PDB entry 5X8F | X-ray diffraction, 1.76 A resolution | chains A and C

Chain A (and C):
Protein: 2-succinylbenzoate--CoA ligase
From: Bacillus subtilis subsp. subtilis str. 168
Notes: EC 6.2.1.26; chain C of this document is another copy of the same molecule, construct and numbering; everything in this record applies to it too
UniProtKB: P23971 (MENE_BACSU); numbering as in UniProt (aligned over 2-486)
Sequence (485 residues; row label = number of the first residue in the row):
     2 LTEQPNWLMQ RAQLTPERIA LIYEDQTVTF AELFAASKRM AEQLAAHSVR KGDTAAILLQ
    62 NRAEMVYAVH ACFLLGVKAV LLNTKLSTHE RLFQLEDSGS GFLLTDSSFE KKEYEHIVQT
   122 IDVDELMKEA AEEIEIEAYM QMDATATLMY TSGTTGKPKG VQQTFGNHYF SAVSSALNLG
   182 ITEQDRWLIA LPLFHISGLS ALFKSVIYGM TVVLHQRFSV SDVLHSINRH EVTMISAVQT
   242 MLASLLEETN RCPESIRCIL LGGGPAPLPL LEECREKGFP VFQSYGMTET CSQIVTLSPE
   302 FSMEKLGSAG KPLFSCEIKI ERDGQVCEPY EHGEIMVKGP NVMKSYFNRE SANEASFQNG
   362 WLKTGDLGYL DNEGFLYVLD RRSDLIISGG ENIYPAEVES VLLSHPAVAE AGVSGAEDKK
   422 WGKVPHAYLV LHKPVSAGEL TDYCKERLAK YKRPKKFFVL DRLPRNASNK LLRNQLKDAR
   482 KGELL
Unresolved in the structure: 486 (chain C: fully traced)
Differences from the reference sequence: engineered mutation Arg454 (Ile in P23971), Lys456 (Ala in P23971)
Ion coordination: Mg2+ site 1: Glu25 (shared with 1 residue of chain D); Mg2+ site 2: Thr28, Glu33; Na+ site 1 near Ser109 (its only coordinating residue here); Mg2+ site 3 near Asp144 (its only coordinating residue here); Mg2+ site 4: Ser153, Tyr395; Mg2+ site 5: Phe219 (together with o-succinylbenzoyl-N-coenzyme A); Ca2+ near Cys292 (its only coordinating residue here); Mg2+ site 6: Gly340, Val343; Mg2+ site 7: Glu351 (shared with 1 residue of chain B); Na+ site 2: Glu351 (shared with 1 residue of chain B); Na+ site 3: Glu355, Phe358; Mg2+ site 8: Leu404, His406, Val409; 1 more Na+ sites not listed
Small-molecule neighbours:
  - adenosine monophosphate (AMP): Thr152, Ser153, Gly264, Gly265, Pro266, Gln284, Ser285, Tyr286, Gly287, Met288, Thr289, Glu290, Ala310, Thr365, Asp367, Val379, Arg383, Leu386, Ile388, Asn393, Tyr395
  - o-succinylbenzoyl-N-coenzyme A (S0N): Lys86, Ala191, Leu192, Pro193, His196, Ile197, Ser198, Ser201, Arg218, Phe219, Ser237, Ala238, Val239, Thr241, Met242, Leu261, Leu262, Gly263, Gly264, Ser285, Gly287, Met288, Thr289, Ser293, Gln294, Ser389, Gly390, Gly391, Glu392, Lys421, Trp422, Lys451, Tyr452
What the authors report for this chain:
  - conformationally variable residues (domain motion, side-chain flip): His196, Ala238 to Thr241, Ser384
  - binding site for o-succinylbenzoyl-N-coenzyme A: Lys86, Leu192 to Leu194, Ser198, Ser220, Val221, Ser222, Ser237 to Leu243, Ser293, Ser389, Gly390, Gly391, Glu392, Trp422, Tyr452
  - binding site for adenosine monophosphate: Ser285, Tyr286, Asp367
  - contacts within the chain: His196-Glu392 (hydrogen bond)
  - Mg2+ coordination: Phe219
  - mutagenesis - S384P, W422A, Y452A: abolished catalytic activity
  - mutagenesis - S198A (14-fold), S389A (14-fold): decreased catalytic activity
  - mutagenesis - E392A: decreased catalytic activity on CoA-SH
  - mutagenesis - E392A: decreased catalytic activity on OSB and ATP
  - mutagenesis - S384P: decreased catalytic activity on adenylation
  - mutagenesis - W422A, Y452A: unchanged catalytic activity (adenylation reaction)

Chain A / chain C interface:
Contacting residue pairs (51; chain A residue first):
  Glu4(A) with Lys339(C), salt bridge
  Pro6(A) with Ser316(C); Glu318(C)
  Trp8(A) with Phe315(C)
  Gln11(A) with Leu314(C), hydrogen bond (side chain-backbone); Phe315(C); Ser316(C), hydrogen bond (side chain-backbone); Cys317(C), hydrogen bond (side chain-backbone)
  Arg12(A) with Phe315(C)
  Gln14(A) with Lys312(C), hydrogen bond (backbone-side chain)
  Leu15(A) with Lys312(C); Pro313(C); Phe315(C), hydrophobic
  Tyr140(A) with Glu318(C), hydrogen bond; Lys339(C)
  Tyr170(A) with Phe171(C); Val174(C)
  Phe171(A) with Tyr170(C); Phe171(C), hydrophobic
  Val174(A) with Tyr170(C); Val174(C), hydrophobic
  Ala177(A) with Ile182(C)
  Leu178(A) with Ile182(C), hydrophobic; Ile208(C), hydrophobic; Tyr209(C), hydrophobic
  Gly181(A) with Ile182(C)
  Ile182(A) with Ala177(C); Leu178(C), hydrophobic; Gly181(C); Ile182(C), hydrogen bond (backbone-backbone)
  Val207(A) with Phe315(C)
  Ile208(A) with Leu178(C), hydrophobic; Phe315(C), hydrophobic
  Tyr209(A) with Leu178(C), hydrophobic
  Lys312(A) with Gln14(C), hydrogen bond (side chain-backbone); Leu15(C)
  Pro313(A) with Leu15(C)
  Leu314(A) with Gln11(C), hydrogen bond (backbone-side chain)
  Phe315(A) with Trp8(C); Gln11(C); Arg12(C); Leu15(C), hydrophobic; Val207(C); Ile208(C), hydrophobic
  Ser316(A) with Pro6(C); Gln11(C), hydrogen bond (backbone-side chain)
  Cys317(A) with Gln11(C), hydrogen bond (backbone-side chain)
  Glu318(A) with Pro6(C); Tyr140(C), hydrogen bond
  Lys339(A) with Glu4(C), salt bridge; Tyr140(C)
Also at the interface, not in a pair above, chain A (28 interface residues in all): Gln5, Trp362
Also at the interface, not in a pair above, chain C (28 interface residues in all): Gln5, Trp362

Overview:
Chain A and chain C each contribute 28 residues to their interface; the contacts include 11 hydrogen bonds and
2 salt bridges. Polar pairs include Glu4(A)-Lys339(C), Gln11(A)-Leu314(C) and Gln11(A)-Ser316(C). The paper
reports a binding site for o-succinylbenzoyl-N-coenzyme A at Lys86(A), Leu192(A) and Ser198(A) among others;
S384P, W422A and Y452A of chain A abolish catalytic activity; 6 substitutions were tested in all.
Both chains are 2-succinylbenzoate--CoA ligase (Bacillus subtilis subsp. subtilis str. 168). Entry 5X8F
(Ternary complex structure of a double mutant I454RA456K of o-Succinylbenzoate CoA Synthetase (MenE) from
Bacillus Subtilis ...) was determined by X-ray diffraction, deposited together with 5X8G.
